Entry 5WU1 (X-ray diffraction, 2.80 A resolution); this record covers chain A.

# Chain A
Name: Speckle targeted PIP5K1A-regulated poly(A) polymerase
Source organism: Homo sapiens
Notes: EC 2.7.7.19, 2.7.7.52
UniProtKB: Q9H6E5 (STPAP_HUMAN); numbering as in UniProt; present here: 141-223, 294-637, 738-874
Chain sequence (573 residues; each row starts with the number of its first residue; note: 170 numbers in that range are skipped by the numbering (no residue carries them; nothing is unmodelled there)):
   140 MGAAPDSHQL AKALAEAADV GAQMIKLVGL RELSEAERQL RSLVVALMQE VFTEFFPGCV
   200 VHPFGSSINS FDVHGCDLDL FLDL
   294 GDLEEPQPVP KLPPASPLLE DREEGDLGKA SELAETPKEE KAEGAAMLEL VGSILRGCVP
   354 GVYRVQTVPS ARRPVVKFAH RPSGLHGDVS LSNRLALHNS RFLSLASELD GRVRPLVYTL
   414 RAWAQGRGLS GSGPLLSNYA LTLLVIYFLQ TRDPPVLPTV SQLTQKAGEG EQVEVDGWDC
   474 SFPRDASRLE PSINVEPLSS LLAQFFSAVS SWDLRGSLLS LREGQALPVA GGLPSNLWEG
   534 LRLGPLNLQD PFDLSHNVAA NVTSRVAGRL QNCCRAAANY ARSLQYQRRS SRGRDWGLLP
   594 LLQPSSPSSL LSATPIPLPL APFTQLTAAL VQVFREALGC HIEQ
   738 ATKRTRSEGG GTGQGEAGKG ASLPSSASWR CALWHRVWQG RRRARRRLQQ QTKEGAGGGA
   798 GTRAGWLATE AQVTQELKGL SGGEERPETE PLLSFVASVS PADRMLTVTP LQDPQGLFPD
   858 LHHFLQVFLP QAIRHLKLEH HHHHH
Unresolved in the structure: 140-144, 294-328, 738-762, 816-825, 878-882
Differences from the reference sequence: initiating methionine (140); engineered mutation A372 (Cys in Q9H6E5), A399 (Cys in Q9H6E5), A415 (Cys in Q9H6E5), A501 (Cys in Q9H6E5), S504 (Cys in Q9H6E5), A574 (Cys in Q9H6E5); expression tag (875-882)
Curated features (UniProtKB/Swiss-Prot):
  - binding site (ATP): S205, N392
  - binding site (Mg(2+)): D216, D218
  - binding site (UTP): D216, D218, N392, R414, Y432, H549
  - mutagenesis: D216 (D216A: Abolishes adenylyltransferase activity; when associated with A-218), D218 (D218A: Abolishes adenylyltransferase activity; when associated with A-216), R779 (R779A: Reduced terminal uridylyltransferase activity; when associated with A-783), R783 (R783A: Reduced terminal uridylyltransferase activity; when associated with A-779)
Reported in the primary citation:
  - mutagenesis - R779A/R783A: decreased catalytic activity
  - catalytic residues: D216, D218, D381

# In short
Curated annotation (UniProt) lists ATP-binding residues S205 and N392, Mg2+-binding residues D216 and D218, 6
UTP-binding residues and 4 mutagenesis sites. The paper reports catalytic residues D216, D218 and D381;
R779A/R783A reduce catalytic activity.
Chain A is Speckle targeted PIP5K1A-regulated poly(A) polymerase (Homo sapiens); the structure, Crystal
structure of apo human Tut1, form I, was determined by X-ray diffraction together with 5WU2, 5WU3, 5WU4, 5WU5
and 5WU6 from the same study.
